8S5C - chain A; structure by electron microscopy, 3.10 A resolution.

Chain A:
Protein: ADP-ribosylation factor 1
Source organism: Saccharomyces cerevisiae
Notes: EC 3.6.5.2
UniProt: P11076 (ARF1_YEAST); numbering as in UniProt (aligned over 1-181)
Chain sequence (181 residues; each row starts with the number of its first residue):
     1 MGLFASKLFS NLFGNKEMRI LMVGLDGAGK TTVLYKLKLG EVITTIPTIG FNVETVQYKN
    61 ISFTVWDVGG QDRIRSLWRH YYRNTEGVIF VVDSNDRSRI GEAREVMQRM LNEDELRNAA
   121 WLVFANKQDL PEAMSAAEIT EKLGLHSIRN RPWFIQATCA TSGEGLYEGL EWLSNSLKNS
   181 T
Not modelled in the structure: 1-15, 179-181
Bound ions: Mg2+: Thr31, Thr48 (together with GTP-gamma-S)
Ligand contacts: GTP-gamma-S (GSP; 5'-guanosine-diphosphate-monothiophosphate): Leu25, Asp26, Gly27, Ala28, Gly29, Lys30, Thr31, Thr32, Thr45, Ile46, Pro47, Thr48, Gly69, Gly70, Gln71, Asn126, Lys127, Asp129, Leu130, Cys159, Ala160, Thr161
Curated features (UniProtKB/Swiss-Prot):
  - binding site (GTP): Leu25 to Thr32, Thr48, Gly70, Asn126 to Asp129, Ala160, Thr161
  - lipidation: Gly2 (N-myristoyl glycine)
  - cross-link: Lys127 (Glycyl lysine isopeptide (Lys-Gly) (interchain with G-Cter in ubiquitin))
From the paper describing this entry:
  - Mg2+ coordination: Thr31, Thr48

Summary:
Ligands of chain A: GTP-gamma-S. The Mg2+ site is built by Thr31 and Thr48. Curated annotation (UniProt) lists
16 GTP-binding residues. The paper reports Mg2+ coordination by Thr31 and Thr48.
Chain A is ADP-ribosylation factor 1 (Saccharomyces cerevisiae); the structure, Cryo-EM structure of
Arf1-decorated membrane tubules, was determined by electron microscopy together with 8S5D and 8S5E from the
same study.
